3OTO - chains A and D of the 21 polymer chains in the assembly; structure by X-ray diffraction, 3.69 A resolution.

# Chain A
Molecule: 16S rRNA
From: Thermus thermophilus
Sequence (1522 nucleotides; row label = number of the first residue in the row; note: 42 numbers in that range are skipped by the numbering (no residue carries them; nothing is unmodelled there); a row labelled like 190A-190L holds insertion residues (190A, then the next letters in order); numbering starts at 0):
     0 UUUGUUGGAGAGUUUGAUCCUGGCUCAGGGUGAACGCUGGCGGCGUGCCU
    50 AAGACAUGCAAGUCGUGCGGG
    73 CCGCGGGGUUUU
    88 ACUCCG
    95 UGGUC
   101 AGCGGCGGACGGGUGAGUAACGCGUGGGU
  129A G
   130 ACCUACCCGGAAGAGGGGGACAACCCGGGGAAACUCGGGCUAAUCCCCCA
   180 UGUGGACCCGC
190A-190L CCCUUGGGGUGU
   191 GUCCAAAGGGCUUU
   216 GCCCGCUUCCGGAUGGGCCCGCGUCCCAUCAGCUAGUUGGUGGGGUAAUG
   266 GCCCACCAAGGCGACGACGGGUAGCCGGUCUGAGAGGAUGGCCGGCCACA
   316 GGGGCACUGAGACACGGGCCCCACUCCUACGGGAGGCAGCAGUUAGGAAU
   366 CUUCCGCAAUGGGCGCAAGCCUGACGGAGCGACGCCGCUUGGAGGAAGAA
   416 GCCCUUCGGGGUGUAAACUCCUGAA
   442 CCCGGGACGAAACCCCCGACGA
   474 GGGGACUGACGGUACCGGG
   494 GUAAUAGCGCCGGCCAACUCCGUGCCAGCAGCCGCGGUAAUACGGAGGGC
   544 GCGAGCGUUACCCGGAUUCACUGGGCGUAAAGGGCGUGUAGGCGGCCUGG
   594 GGCGUCCCAUGUGAAAGACCACGGCUCAACCGUGGGGGAGCGUGGGAUAC
   644 GCUCAGGCUAGACGGUGGGAGAGGGUGGUGGAAUUCCCGGAGUAGCGGUG
   694 AAAUGCGCAGAUACCGGGAGGAACGCCGAUGGCGAAGGCAGCCACCUGGU
   744 CCACCCGUGACGCUGAGGCGCGAAAGCGUGGGGAGCAAACCGGAUUAGAU
   794 ACCCGGGUAGUCCACGCCCUAAACGAUGCGCGCUAGGUCUCUGGGUCU
   848 CCUGGGGGCCGAAGCUAACGCGUUAAGCGCGCCGCCUGGGGAGUACGGCC
   898 GCAAGGCUGAAACUCAAAGGAAUUGACGGGGGCCCGCACAAGCGGUGGAG
   948 CAUGUGGUUUAAUUCGAAGCAACGCGAAGAACCUUACCAGGCCUUGACAU
   998 GCUAGG
 1003A G
  1004 AACCCGGGUGAAAGCCUGGGGUGCCCC
1030A-1030D GCGA
  1031 GGGGAGCCCUAGCACAGGUGCUGCAUGGCCGUCGUCAGCUCGUGCCGUGA
  1081 GGUGUUGGGUUAAGUCCCGCAACGAGCGCAACCCCCGCCGUUAGUUGCCA
  1131 GCGGUUCGGCCGGGCACUCUAACGGGACUGCCCGCGAAA
  1171 GCGGGAGGAAGGAGGGGACGACGUCUGGUCAGCAUGGCCCUUACGGCCUG
  1221 GGCGACACACGUGCUACAAUGCCCACUACAAAGCGAUGCCACCCGGCAAC
  1271 GGGGAGCUAAUCGCAAAAAGGUGGGCCCAGUUCGGAUUGGGGUCUGCAAC
  1321 CCGACCCCAUGAAGCCGGAAUCGCUAGUAAUCGCGGAUCAG
 1361A C
  1362 CAUGCCGCGGUGAAUACGUUCCCGGGCCUUGUACACACCGCCCGUCACGC
  1412 CAUGGGAGCGGGCUCUACCCGAAGUCGCCGGG
  1446 AGCCUACGGG
  1459 CAGGCGCCGAGGGUAGGGCCCGUGACUGGGGCGAAGUCGUAACAAGGUAG
  1509 CUGUACCGGAAGGUGCGGCUGGAUCACCUCCUUUCU
Unresolved in the structure: 0-4, 1535-1538
Bound ions: Mg2+ site 1: U12, G22; K+ site 1 near G21 (its only coordinating residue here); Mg2+ site 2 near C48 (its only coordinating residue here); K+ site 2: A53, A353; Mg2+ site 3 near U62 (its only coordinating residue here); Mg2+ site 4: A116, G117, G289; Mg2+ site 5: A116, G289; Mg2+ site 6: C121, G124, U125, G236; Mg2+ site 7 near A195 (its only coordinating residue here); K+ site 3: G297, G299, G558; K+ site 4 near G305 (its only coordinating residue here); K+ site 5 near C352 (its only coordinating residue here); 36 more Mg2+ sites not listed; 17 more K+ sites not listed
Reported in the primary citation:
  - contacts within the chain: G1516-A1519 (hydrogen bond)
  - conformationally variable residues (domain motion, loop rearrangement): A792, U793, A794, C1054, A1492, A1493, G1517, A1518, A1519

# Chain D
Molecule: 30S ribosomal protein S4
From: Thermus thermophilus
UniProt: P80373 (RS4_THETH); numbering as in UniProt (aligned over 1-209)
Chain sequence (209 residues; numbered 1 to 209; the number before each row is that of its first residue):
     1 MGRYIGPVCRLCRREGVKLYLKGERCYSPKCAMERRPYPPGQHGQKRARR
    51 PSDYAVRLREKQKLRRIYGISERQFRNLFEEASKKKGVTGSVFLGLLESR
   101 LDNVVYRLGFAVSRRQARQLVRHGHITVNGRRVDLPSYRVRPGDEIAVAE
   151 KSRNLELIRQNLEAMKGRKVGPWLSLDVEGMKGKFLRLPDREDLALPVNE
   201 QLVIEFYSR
Unresolved in the structure: 1
Swiss-Prot annotation at these positions:
  - binding site (Zn(2+)): Cys9, Cys12, Cys26, Cys31
Bound ions: Zn2+: Cys9, Cys12, Cys26, Cys31; Mg2+ near Thr89 (its only coordinating residue here)

# How chain A and chain D interact
Pairs across the interface (126):
  A8(A) with Glu205(D), hydrogen bond to the base; Ser208(D), base contact; Arg209(D), hydrogen bond to the base
  A26(A) with Arg209(D), sugar contact
  C400(A) with Arg73(D), salt bridge to the phosphate
  C401(A) with Arg73(D), salt bridge to the phosphate; Asn77(D), hydrogen bond to the phosphate
  G402(A) with Gln74(D), phosphate contact; Leu135(D), sugar contact; Ser137(D), hydrogen bond to the phosphate
  C403(A) with Gln74(D), phosphate contact; Arg122(D), hydrogen bond to the sugar; Pro136(D), phosphate contact; Ser137(D), hydrogen bond to the phosphate
  U404(A) with Gly2(D), base contact; Arg118(D), salt bridge to the phosphate; Arg122(D), phosphate contact
  U405(A) with Gly2(D), hydrogen bond to the base; Arg3(D), salt bridge to the phosphate
  G406(A) with Arg3(D), hydrogen bond to the sugar; Ile5(D), sugar contact; Gln119(D), hydrogen bond to the base
  G407(A) with Arg3(D), salt bridge to the phosphate; Ile5(D), phosphate contact; Ser113(D), phosphate contact; Arg115(D), salt bridge to the phosphate; Gln116(D), hydrogen bond to the sugar; Gln119(D), hydrogen bond to the sugar; Leu157(D), base contact
  A408(A) with Leu21(D), phosphate contact; Lys22(D), salt bridge to the phosphate; Val112(D), sugar contact; Ser113(D), hydrogen bond to the phosphate; Arg115(D), phosphate contact; Gln116(D), sugar contact
  G409(A) with Lys22(D), salt bridge to the phosphate; Glu24(D), phosphate contact; Arg25(D), hydrogen bond to the phosphate
  G410(A) with Arg25(D), salt bridge to the phosphate; Lys30(D), salt bridge to the phosphate
  A411(A) with Lys30(D), salt bridge to the phosphate
  A412(A) with Arg35(D), salt bridge to the phosphate
  G413(A) with Arg35(D), hydrogen bond to the base; Arg36(D), base contact
  C419(A) with Gln42(D), sugar contact
  G425(A) with Tyr38(D), phosphate contact; Gln45(D), hydrogen bond to the sugar
  G426(A) with Arg36(D), salt bridge to the phosphate; Tyr38(D), hydrogen bond to the phosphate; Gly41(D), sugar contact; Gln42(D), hydrogen bond to the sugar
  U427(A) with Arg13(D), salt bridge to the phosphate; Arg36(D), salt bridge to the phosphate; Pro40(D), phosphate contact; Gly41(D), hydrogen bond to the phosphate
  G428(A) with Pro7(D), phosphate contact; Arg10(D), salt bridge to the phosphate; Arg13(D), hydrogen bond to the phosphate; Arg36(D), hydrogen bond to the sugar
  U429(A) with Cys9(D), sugar contact; Arg13(D), salt bridge to the phosphate; Lys22(D), phosphate contact; Arg25(D), base contact; Ala32(D), phosphate contact; Arg36(D), salt bridge to the phosphate
  A430(A) with Gly6(D), phosphate contact; Pro7(D), phosphate contact; Val8(D), hydrogen bond to the phosphate; Cys9(D), hydrogen bond to the phosphate; Arg10(D), phosphate contact; Lys22(D), phosphate contact
  C435(A) with Glu156(D), sugar contact
  C436(A) with Glu156(D), sugar contact; Leu157(D), sugar contact
  U437(A) with Gln119(D), base contact; His123(D), sugar contact; His125(D), hydrogen bond to the phosphate; Leu155(D), sugar contact
  G438(A) with His123(D), sugar contact; His125(D), salt bridge to the phosphate
  A439(A) with His123(D), salt bridge to the phosphate
  C489(A) with Arg132(D), salt bridge to the phosphate
  G490(A) with Arg132(D), salt bridge to the phosphate
  A496(A) with Gln119(D), base contact; His123(D), base contact
  C508(A) with Arg209(D), salt bridge to the phosphate
  A509(A) with Ser52(D), hydrogen bond to the phosphate; Tyr54(D), sugar contact; Ala55(D), sugar contact
  C511(A) with His43(D), hydrogen bond to the base; Lys46(D), phosphate contact
  U512(A) with Gln42(D), hydrogen bond to the sugar; His43(D), sugar contact; Lys46(D), salt bridge to the phosphate; Arg49(D), salt bridge to the phosphate
  G540(A) with Gln42(D), base contact
  G541(A) with Gly41(D), sugar contact; Gln42(D), hydrogen bond to the sugar
  G542(A) with Arg10(D), salt bridge to the phosphate; Arg14(D), hydrogen bond to the phosphate; Pro40(D), sugar contact
  C543(A) with Arg10(D), salt bridge to the phosphate; Arg14(D), salt bridge to the phosphate; Pro40(D), phosphate contact; Arg59(D), hydrogen bond to the phosphate
  G544(A) with Leu58(D), phosphate contact; Arg59(D), salt bridge to the phosphate; Gln62(D), phosphate contact; Arg66(D), salt bridge to the phosphate
  C545(A) with Lys61(D), salt bridge to the phosphate; Gln62(D), hydrogen bond to the phosphate; Arg65(D), salt bridge to the phosphate; Glu72(D), phosphate contact
  G546(A) with Tyr4(D), base contact; Ser71(D), phosphate contact; Glu72(D), hydrogen bond to the phosphate; Arg73(D), hydrogen bond to the phosphate
  A547(A) with Gly2(D), hydrogen bond to the phosphate
  C612(A) with Lys84(D), salt bridge to the phosphate
  C613(A) with Lys84(D), salt bridge to the phosphate
  U619(A) with Val133(D), base contact; Asp134(D), hydrogen bond to the base; Leu135(D), base contact
  C620(A) with Leu135(D), base contact; Ser137(D), base contact; Tyr138(D), sugar contact
Interface residues without a listed pair, chain A (49 interface residues in all): G28, C418
Interface residues without a listed pair, chain D (70 interface residues in all): Gly23, Glu34, Arg76, Arg100, Lys151, Phe206

# Summary
The interface between chain A and chain D involves 49 residues on one side and 70 on the other, with 34
hydrogen bonds and 34 salt bridges. Among the polar pairs are A8(A)-Glu205(D), A8(A)-Arg209(D) and
U405(A)-Gly2(D). From the paper: conformational variability at A792(A), U793(A) and A794(A) among others;
contacts within the chain involving G1516(A) and A1519(A).
Here chain A is 16S rRNA and chain D is 30S ribosomal protein S4, both from Thermus thermophilus. Entry 3OTO
(Crystal Structure of the 30S ribosomal subunit from a KsgA mutant of Thermus thermophilus (HB8)) was
determined by X-ray diffraction.
